8EFR - chains A and C of the 18 polymer chains in the assembly; structure by electron microscopy, 5.48 A resolution (low resolution: residue-level contacts below are approximate; hydrogen-bond / salt-bridge calls are withheld).

== Chain A (and C) ==
Name: Dynamin-like 120 kDa protein, form S1
Organism: Homo sapiens
Notes: chain C of this document is another copy of the same molecule, construct and numbering; everything in this record applies to it too
UniProtKB: O60313 (OPA1_HUMAN); residues 195-960 here = UniProt positions 195-960
Sequence (766 residues; each row starts with the number of its first residue):
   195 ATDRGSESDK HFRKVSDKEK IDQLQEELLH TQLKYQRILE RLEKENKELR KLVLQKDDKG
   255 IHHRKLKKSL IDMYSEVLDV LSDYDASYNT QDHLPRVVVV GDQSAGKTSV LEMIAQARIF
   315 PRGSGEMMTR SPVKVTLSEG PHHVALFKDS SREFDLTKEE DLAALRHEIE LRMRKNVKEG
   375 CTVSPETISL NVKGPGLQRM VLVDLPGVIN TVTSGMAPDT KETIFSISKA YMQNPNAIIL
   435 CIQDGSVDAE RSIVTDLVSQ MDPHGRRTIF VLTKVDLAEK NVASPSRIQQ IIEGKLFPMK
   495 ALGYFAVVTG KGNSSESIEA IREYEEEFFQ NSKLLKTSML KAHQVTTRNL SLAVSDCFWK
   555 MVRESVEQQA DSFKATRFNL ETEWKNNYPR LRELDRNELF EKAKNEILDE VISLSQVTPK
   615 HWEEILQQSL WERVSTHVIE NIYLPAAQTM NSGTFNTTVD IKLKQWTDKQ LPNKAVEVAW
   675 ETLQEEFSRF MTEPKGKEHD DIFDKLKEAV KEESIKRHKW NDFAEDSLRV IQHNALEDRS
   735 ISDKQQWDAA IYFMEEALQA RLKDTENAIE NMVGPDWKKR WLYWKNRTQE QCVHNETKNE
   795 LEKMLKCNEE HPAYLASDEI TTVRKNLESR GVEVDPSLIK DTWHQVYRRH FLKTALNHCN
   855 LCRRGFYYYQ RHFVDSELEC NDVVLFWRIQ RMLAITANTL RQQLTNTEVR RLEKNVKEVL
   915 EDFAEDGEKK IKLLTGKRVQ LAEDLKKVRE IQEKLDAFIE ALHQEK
Cystine bridges: Cys856-Cys874
Small-molecule neighbours:
  - tetrafluoroaluminate (ALF): Asp296, Gln297, Gly300, Lys301, Thr302, Met321, Met322, Thr323, Pro400, Gly401
  - GDP (guanosine-5'-diphosphate), molecule 1: Gln297, Gly300, Lys301, Thr302, Ser303, Glu306, Arg316, Gly317, Ser318, Met322, Lys468, Asp470, Leu471, Val502, Thr503, Gly504, Lys505, Gly506, Asn507, Ser508
  - GDP, molecule 2: Lys474, Asn475, Val476
Curated features (UniProtKB/Swiss-Prot):
  - region: Gly295 to Thr302 (G1 motif), Met321 to Arg324 (G2 motif), Asp398 to Gly401 (G3 motif), Thr467 to Asp470 (G4 motif), Val501 to Gly504 (G5 motif)
  - binding site (GTP): Ser298, Gly300, Lys301, Thr302, Ser303, Gly317, Lys468, Asp470, Thr503, Gly506, Asn507
  - binding site (Mg(2+)): Thr302, Thr323, Asp398
  - modified residue: Lys228 (N6-acetyllysine)
  - natural variant: Glu270 (E270K: In OPA1), Leu272 (L272P: In OPA1), Asp273 (D273A: In OPA1), Arg290 (R290Q: In OPA1; R290W: In OPA1), Val293 to Val294 (deletion: In OPA1), Gly300 (G300E: In OPA1), Gln310 (Q310R: In OPA1), Arg324 to Pro326 (deletion: In OPA1), Thr330 (T330S: In OPA1), Ala357 (A357T: In DOA+ and OPA1), Val377 (V377I: In OPA1), Ile382 (I382M: In OPA1 and BEHRS), 41 further natural variant entries in UniProt
  - mutagenesis: Glu213 (E213A: In interface mutant 9; strongly decreased ability to mediate mitochondrial fusion; when associated with A-217, A-557 and A-565), Gln217 (Q217A: In interface mutant 9; strongly decreased ability to mediate mitochondrial fusion; when associated with A-213, A-557 and A-565), Arg235 (R235A: In interface mutant 8; strongly decreased ability to mediate mitochondrial fusion), Leu243 (L243A: In mutant control 1; does not affect ability to mediate mitochondrial fusion), Leu248 (L248A: In mutant control 2; does not affect ability to mediate mitochondrial fusion), Gln297 (Q297E: Abolished GTPase activity without affecting the ability to bind membranes), Ser298 (S298A: Abolished GTPase activity without affecting the ability to bind membranes), Lys301 (K301A: Abolished GTPase activity), Thr302 (T302A: Abolished GTPase activity; T302N: Abolished GTPase activity without affecting the ability to bind membranes), Arg316 (R316A: Strongly decreased GTPase activity), Glu320 (E320A: Decreased GTPase activity), Met321 (M321A: Strongly decreased GTPase activity), 39 further mutagenesis entries in UniProt
From the paper describing this entry:
  - self-association interface (contacts with another copy of this molecule); pairs are residue here / residue on that copy: Arg445-Asp296, Lys819-Glu813, Asn820-Asn820

== Chain A / chain C interface ==
Residue-residue contacts (9):
  Lys423(A) - Asp716(C)
  Lys423(A) - Phe717(C)
  Gln454(A) - Lys713(C)
  Glu561(A) - Glu213(C)
  Gln562(A) - Phe206(C)
  Asp565(A) - His205(C)
  Asp565(A) - Phe206(C)
  Asp565(A) - Val209(C)
  Ser566(A) - Phe206(C)
Interface residues without a listed pair, chain A (7 interface residues in all): Ala569

== Overview ==
The chain A/chain C interface involves 7 residues from each chain. Ligands of chain A: GDP and
tetrafluoroaluminate. From UniProt: 11 GTP-binding residues, 3 Mg2+-binding residues and 67 mutagenesis sites
on chain A. The paper reports a self-association interface involving Arg445(A), Lys819(A) and Asn820(A).
Both chains are Dynamin-like 120 kDa protein, form S1 (Homo sapiens). Entry 8EFR (CryoEM of the soluble OPA1
interfaces with GDP-AlFx bound from the helical assembly on a lipid ...) was determined by electron microscopy
together with 8EEW, 8EF7, 8EFF, 8EFS and 8EFT from the same study.
